5AVC - chains G and I of the 10 polymer chains in the assembly; structure by X-ray diffraction, 2.40 A resolution.

[Chain G]
Molecule: Histone H2A type 1-B/E
Organism: Homo sapiens
UniProtKB: P04908 (H2A1B_HUMAN); residues 0-129 here correspond to UniProt positions 1-130 (UniProt number = residue number + 1)
Chain sequence (133 residues; row label = number of the first residue in the row; numbers below 1 keep their minus sign (Gly-3 is residue -3)):
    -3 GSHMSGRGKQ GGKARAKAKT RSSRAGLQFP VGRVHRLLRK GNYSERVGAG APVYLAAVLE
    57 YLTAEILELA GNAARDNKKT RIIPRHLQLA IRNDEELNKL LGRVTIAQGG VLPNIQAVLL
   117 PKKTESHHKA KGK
Disordered / not traced: -3 to 13, 119-129
Differences from the reference sequence: expression tag (-3 to -1)
UniProt features mapped onto this chain:
  - modified residue: Ser1 (N-acetylserine), Arg3 (Citrulline), Lys5 (N6-(2-hydroxyisobutyryl)lysine), Lys9 (N6-(2-hydroxyisobutyryl)lysine), Lys13 (N6-(beta-hydroxybutyryl)lysine), Lys36 (N6-(2-hydroxyisobutyryl)lysine), Lys74 (N6-(2-hydroxyisobutyryl)lysine), Lys75 (N6-(2-hydroxyisobutyryl)lysine), Lys95 (N6-(2-hydroxyisobutyryl)lysine), Gln104 (N5-methylglutamine), Lys118 (N6-(2-hydroxyisobutyryl)lysine), Lys119 (N6-crotonyllysine), Thr120 (Phosphothreonine), Lys125 (N6-crotonyllysine)
  - cross-link (Glycyl lysine isopeptide (Lys-Gly)): Lys13 (interchain with G-Cter in ubiquitin), Lys15 (interchain with G-Cter in ubiquitin), Lys119 (interchain with G-Cter in ubiquitin)

[Chain I]
Molecule: 147-nt DNA strand
Sequence (147 nucleotides; numbered -73 to 73; the number before each row is that of its first residue; numbers below 1 keep their minus sign (DA-73 is residue -73)):
   -73 ATCAATATCC ACCTGCAGAT ACTACCAAAA GTGTATTTGG AAACTGCTCC ATCAAAAGGC
   -13 ATGTTCAGCT GGAATCCAGC TGAACATGCC TTTTGATGGA GCAGTTTCCA AATACACTTT
    47 TGGTAGTATC TGCAGGTGGA TATTGAT
Metal / ion sites: Mn2+ site 1: DG-35, DG-34; Mn2+ site 2 near DG-3 (its only coordinating residue here); Mn2+ site 3 near DG27 (its only coordinating residue here); Mn2+ site 4 near DG48 (its only coordinating residue here); Mn2+ site 5 near DG61 (its only coordinating residue here)

[How chain G and chain I interact]
Residue-residue contacts - 14 pairs, chain G then chain I:
  Arg29(G) with DG48(I), hydrogen bond to the phosphate; DG49(I), salt bridge to the phosphate
  Arg42(G) with DA38(I), hydrogen bond to the sugar; DT39(I), phosphate contact
  Val43(G) with DA38(I), phosphate contact; DT39(I), hydrogen bond to the phosphate
  Gly44(G) with DA38(I), phosphate contact
  Ala45(G) with DA38(I), hydrogen bond to the phosphate
  Lys75(G) with DC59(I), phosphate contact; DA60(I), phosphate contact
  Thr76(G) with DG58(I), sugar contact; DC59(I), hydrogen bond to the phosphate
  Arg77(G) with DG58(I), hydrogen bond to the sugar; DC59(I), hydrogen bond to the phosphate
Interface residues without a listed pair, chain G (9 interface residues in all): Glu41

[Overview]
9 residues of chain G and 7 residues of chain I are in contact; the contacts include 7 hydrogen bonds and 1
salt bridge. Polar pairs include Arg42(G)-DA38(I), Arg77(G)-DG58(I) and Arg29(G)-DG48(I). The Mn2+ site 1 is
built by DG-35(I) and DG-34(I).
Here chain G is Histone H2A type 1-B/E (Homo sapiens) and chain I is a 147-nt DNA strand. Entry 5AVC (human
nucleosome core particle) was determined by X-ray diffraction together with 5AV5, 5AV6, 5AV8, 5AV9 and 5AVB
from the same study.
